6HM5 - chains A and B; structure by X-ray diffraction, 2.33 A resolution.

Chain A:
Protein: DNA topoisomerase II binding protein 1
Source organism: Gallus gallus
Reference sequence: A0A1D5P3M9 (A0A1D5P3M9_CHICK); residues 2-290 here correspond to UniProt positions 1-289 (UniProt number = residue number - 1)
Chain sequence (290 residues; numbered 1 to 290; the number before each row is that of its first residue):
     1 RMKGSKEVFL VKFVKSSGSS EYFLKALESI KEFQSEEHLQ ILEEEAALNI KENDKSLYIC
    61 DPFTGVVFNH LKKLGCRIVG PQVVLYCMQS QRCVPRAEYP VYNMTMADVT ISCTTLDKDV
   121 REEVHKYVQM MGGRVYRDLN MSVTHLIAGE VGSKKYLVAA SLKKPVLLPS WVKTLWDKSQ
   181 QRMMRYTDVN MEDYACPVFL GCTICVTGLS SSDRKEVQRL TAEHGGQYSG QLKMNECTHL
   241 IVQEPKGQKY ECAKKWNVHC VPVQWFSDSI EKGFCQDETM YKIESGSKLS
Unresolved in the structure: 1-8, 31-36, 231-233, 244-257, 283-290
Disulfides: Cys87-Cys93, Cys205-Cys237
Sequence notes: expression tag (1)
What the authors report for this chain:
  - mutagenesis - K155E: abolished binding to RHNO1-pT202

Chain B:
Protein: Cell cycle checkpoint control protein RAD9A
Notes: EC 3.1.11.2
Reference sequence: Q99638 (RAD9A_HUMAN); residues 380-390 here = UniProt positions 380-390
Chain sequence (11 residues; each row starts with the number of its first residue):
   380 SPVLAEDSEG E
Unresolved in the structure: 388-390
Modified positions: Ser387 (phosphoserine; SEP)
UniProt features mapped onto this chain:
  - modified residue (Phosphoserine): Ser380, Ser387
  - mutagenesis: Ser380 (S380A: Complete loss of phosphorylation and no loss of interaction with the 9-1-1 complex; when associated with A-272; A-277; A-328; A-341; A-375 and A-387), Ser387 (S387A: Complete loss of phosphorylation and no loss of interaction with the 9-1-1 complex; when associated with A-272; A-277; A-328; A-341; A-375 and A-380 ...)
What the authors report for this chain:
  - post-translational modification sites: Ser387 (citing earlier work)
  - contacts within the chain: Val382-Leu383 (hydrophobic contact)

How chain A and chain B interact:
Contacting residue pairs (26):
  Cys113(A) with Ser387(B)
  Thr114(A) with Ser387(B)
  Thr115(A) with Ser387(B)
  Lys118(A) with Ser387(B), hydrogen bond (side chain-backbone)
  Arg121(A) with Asp386(B), salt bridge; Ser387(B)
  Arg137(A) with Asp386(B)
  Asp138(A) with Val382(B); Ala384(B); Glu385(B); Asp386(B), hydrogen bond (side chain-backbone)
  Leu139(A) with Val382(B); Leu383(B), hydrogen bond (backbone-backbone); Ala384(B), hydrogen bond (backbone-backbone)
  Asn140(A) with Pro381(B)
  Met141(A) with Ser380(B); Pro381(B), hydrogen bond (backbone-backbone); Leu383(B), hydrophobic
  Ser153(A) with Ser387(B)
  Lys154(A) with Ala384(B)
  Lys155(A) with Ala384(B); Glu385(B); Asp386(B), salt bridge; Ser387(B)
  Val158(A) with Leu383(B), hydrophobic
  Leu162(A) with Leu383(B), hydrophobic
Interface features reported in the paper:
  - specific contacts: Thr114(A)-Ser387(B) (hydrogen bond), Arg121(A)-Ser387(B), Asp138(A)-Asp386(B), Leu139(A)-Ala384(B) (hydrophobic contact), Met141(A)-Leu383(B) (hydrophobic contact), Lys154(A)-Leu383(B) (hydrophobic contact), Lys155(A)-Ser387(B), Lys155(A)-Ala384(B) (hydrophobic contact), Val158(A)-Leu383(B) (hydrophobic contact), Leu162(A)-Leu383(B) (hydrophobic contact)
  - interface residues, chain A: Arg137(A)
  - interface residues, chain B: Leu383(B), Ala384(B)

In short:
15 residues of chain A face 8 of chain B across their interface, with 5 hydrogen bonds and 2 salt bridges.
Among the polar pairs are Arg121(A)-Asp386(B), Lys155(A)-Asp386(B) and Lys118(A)-Ser387(B). The paper
describes a hydrogen bond between Thr114(A) and Ser387(B); contacts between Arg121(A) and Ser387(B), Asp138(A)
and Asp386(B) and Lys155(A) and Ser387(B); hydrophobic contacts between Leu139(A) and Ala384(B), Met141(A) and
Leu383(B) and Lys154(A) and Leu383(B) among others. From the paper: K155E of chain A abolishes binding to
RHNO1-pT202; interface residues Arg137(A) and Leu383(B) among others.
Chain A is DNA topoisomerase II binding protein 1 (Gallus gallus) and chain B is Cell cycle checkpoint control
protein RAD9A; the structure, Crystal structure of TOPBP1 BRCT0,1,2 in complex with a RAD9 phosphopeptide, was
determined by X-ray diffraction together with 6HM3 and 6HM4 from the same study.
